8FIY - chains A and B of the 7 polymer chains in the assembly; structure by electron microscopy, 7.30 A resolution (low resolution: residue-level contacts below are approximate; hydrogen-bond / salt-bridge calls are withheld).

# Chain A (and B)
Protein: DNA-directed RNA polymerase subunit alpha
Source organism: Escherichia coli K-12
Notes: EC 2.7.7.6; chain B of this document is another copy of the same molecule, construct and numbering; everything in this record applies to it too
Reference sequence: P0A7Z4 (RPOA_ECOLI); residues 1-329 here = UniProt positions 1-329
Amino-acid sequence (329 residues; numbered 1 to 329; the number before each row is that of its first residue):
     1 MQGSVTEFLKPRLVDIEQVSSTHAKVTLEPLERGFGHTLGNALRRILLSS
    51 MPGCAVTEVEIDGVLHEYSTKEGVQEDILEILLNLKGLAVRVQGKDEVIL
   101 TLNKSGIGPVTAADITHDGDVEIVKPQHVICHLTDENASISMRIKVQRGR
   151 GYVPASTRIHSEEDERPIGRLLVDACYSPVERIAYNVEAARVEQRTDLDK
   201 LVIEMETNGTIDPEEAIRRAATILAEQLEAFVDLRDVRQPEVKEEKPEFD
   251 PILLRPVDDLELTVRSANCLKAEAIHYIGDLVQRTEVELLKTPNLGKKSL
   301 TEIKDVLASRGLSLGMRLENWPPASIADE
Unresolved in the structure: 1-6, 235-329 (chain B: 1-3, 233-329)
Curated features (UniProtKB/Swiss-Prot):
  - region: Glu162 to Glu165 (Required for interaction with Crp at class II promoters)
  - modified residue: Arg265 (ADP-ribosylarginine), Lys297 (N6-acetyllysine), Lys298 (N6-acetyllysine)
  - mutagenesis: Arg45 (R45C: In rpoA112; temperature-sensitive, blocks RNA polymerase assembly), Glu162 to Glu165 (5-fold decrease in CRP-class II promoter-dependent transcription), Glu165 (E165K: 5-fold decrease in CRP-class II promoter-dependent transcription), Arg191 (R191C: In rpoA101; temperature-sensitive)

# Interface between chain A and chain B
Contacting residue pairs (48; chain A residue first):
  Glu7(A) with Phe231(B)
  Phe8(A) with Gln227(B); Leu228(B)
  Leu9(A) with Leu228(B); Phe231(B)
  Lys10(A) with Leu228(B)
  Pro11(A) with Leu228(B)
  Arg12(A) with Val232(B)
  Gly34(A) with Ile46(B)
  Phe35(A) with Ile46(B); Gln227(B)
  Thr38(A) with Ala42(B); Ile46(B)
  Asn41(A) with Ala42(B)
  Ala42(A) with Thr38(B)
  Arg45(A) with His37(B); Thr38(B); Asn41(B)
  Ile46(A) with Phe35(B); Thr38(B)
  Glu226(A) with Phe8(B); Phe35(B)
  Gln227(A) with Phe35(B)
  Leu228(A) with Thr222(B); Leu224(B); Ala225(B)
  Glu229(A) with Ala220(B); Ala221(B); Thr222(B)
  Ala230(A) with Leu47(B); Ala221(B)
  Phe231(A) with Leu47(B); Ser50(B); Arg218(B); Arg219(B); Ala220(B); Ala221(B); Ile223(B); Leu224(B); Gln227(B)
  Val232(A) with Ser50(B); Met51(B); Pro52(B); Arg218(B); Arg219(B); Ala221(B)
  Asp233(A) with Ala221(B); Ile223(B)
Also at the interface, not in a pair above, chain A (25 interface residues in all): Arg150, Arg195, Ile223, Leu234
Also at the interface, not in a pair above, chain B (26 interface residues in all): Val5, Gly34, Leu43

# Overview
25 residues of chain A face 26 of chain B across their interface. UniProt lists 6 mutagenesis sites on chain
A.
Both chains are DNA-directed RNA polymerase subunit alpha (Escherichia coli K-12). Entry 8FIY (Cryo-EM
structure of E. coli RNA polymerase Elongation complex in the Transcription-Translation Complex (RNAP in an
...) was determined by electron microscopy (same publication as 8FIX).
